7Q55 - chains E and J of the 16 polymer chains in the assembly; structure by electron microscopy, 5.70 A resolution (low resolution: residue-level contacts below are approximate; hydrogen-bond / salt-bridge calls are withheld).

# Chain E
Molecule: Glyceraldehyde-3-phosphate dehydrogenase B, chloroplastic
Organism: Spinacia oleracea
Notes: EC 1.2.1.13
UniProtKB: P12860 (G3PB_SPIOL); the construct lacks a stretch of the UniProt sequence and is renumbered around it, so the offset changes along the chain: -83 to 18 = UniProt 1-102; 19-34 = UniProt 105-120; 36-60 = UniProt 121-145; 61-122 = UniProt 147-208; 4 more segments
Sequence (451 residues; numbered -83 to 362 plus 7 insertion-coded residues; 2 numbers in that range are skipped by the numbering (no residue carries them; nothing is unmodelled there); the number before each row is that of its first residue; a row labelled like 18A-18B holds insertion residues (18A, then the next letters in order); numbers below 1 keep their minus sign (Met-83 is residue -83)):
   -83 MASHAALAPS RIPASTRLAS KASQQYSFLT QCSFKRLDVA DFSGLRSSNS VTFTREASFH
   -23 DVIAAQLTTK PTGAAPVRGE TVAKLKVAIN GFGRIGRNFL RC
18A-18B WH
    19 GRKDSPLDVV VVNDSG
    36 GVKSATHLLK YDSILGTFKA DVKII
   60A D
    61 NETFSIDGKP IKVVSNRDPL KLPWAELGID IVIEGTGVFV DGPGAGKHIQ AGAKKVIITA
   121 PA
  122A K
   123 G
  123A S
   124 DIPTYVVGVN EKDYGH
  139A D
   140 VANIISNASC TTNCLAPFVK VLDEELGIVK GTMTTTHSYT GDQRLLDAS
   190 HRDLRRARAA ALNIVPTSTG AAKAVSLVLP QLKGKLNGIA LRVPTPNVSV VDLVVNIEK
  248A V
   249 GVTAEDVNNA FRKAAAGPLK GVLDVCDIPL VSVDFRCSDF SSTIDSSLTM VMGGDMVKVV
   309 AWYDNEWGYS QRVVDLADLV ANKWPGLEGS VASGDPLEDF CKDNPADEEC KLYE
Unresolved in the structure: -83 to -1
Disulfide bonds: Cys349-Cys358
Ligand contacts:
  - NAD (nicotinamide-adenine-dinucleotide), molecule 1: Asn6, Gly7, Phe8, Gly9, Arg10, Ile11, Arg13, Asn31, Ser33, Asn76, Arg77, Gly95, Thr96, Gly97, Phe99, Thr119, Ala120, Cys149, Asp181, Asn313, Glu314, Tyr317
  - NAD, molecule 2: Ala354, Tyr361, Glu362
Swiss-Prot annotation at these positions:
  - active site: Cys149 (Nucleophile)
  - binding site (NADP(+)): Arg10, Ile11, Asp32, Arg77, Asn313
  - binding site (D-glyceraldehyde 3-phosphate): Ser148 to Thr150, Thr179, Arg195, Thr208, Gly209, Arg231
  - site: His176 (Activates thiol group during catalysis)
What the authors report for this chain:
  - binding site for NAD: Glu356
  - catalytic residues: Cys149 (citing earlier work)
  - self-association interface (contacts with another copy of this molecule): Ser215 to Lys222

# Chain J
Molecule: Glyceraldehyde-3-phosphate dehydrogenase A, chloroplastic
Organism: Spinacia oleracea
Notes: EC 1.2.1.13
UniProtKB: P19866 (G3PA_SPIOL); the construct lacks a stretch of the UniProt sequence and is renumbered around it, so the offset changes along the chain: -65 to 18 = UniProt 1-84; 19-34 = UniProt 87-102; 36-60 = UniProt 103-127; 61-122 = UniProt 129-190; 2 more segments
Sequence (402 residues; row label = number of the first residue in the row; note: 2 numbers in that range are skipped by the numbering (no residue carries them; nothing is unmodelled there); a row labelled like 18A-18B holds insertion residues (18A, then the next letters in order); numbers below 1 keep their minus sign (Met-65 is residue -65); X marks 1 residue of unknown identity (built as UNK)):
   -65 MASNMLSIAN PSLRVYNKGF SEFSGLHTSS LPFGRKGSDD LMAFVSFQTN AVGGKRSSQN
    -5 GVVEAKLKVA INGFGRIGRN FLRC
18A-18B WH
    19 GRKDSPLDVV VINDTG
    36 GVKQASHLLK YDSILGTFDA DVKTA
   60A G
    61 DSAISVDGKV IKVVSDRNPV NLPWGDMGID LVIEGTGVFV DRDGAGKHLQ AGAKKVLITA
   121 PG
  122A K
   123 GDIPTYVVGV NEEGYTHADT IISNASCTTN CLAPFVKVLD QKFGIIKGTM TTTHSYTGDQ
   183 RLLDAS
   190 HRDLRRARAA CLNIVPTSTG AAKAVALVLP NLKGKLNGIA LRVPTPNVSV VDLVVQVSKK
   250 TFAEEVNAAF RESADNELKG ILSVCDEPLV SIDFRCTDVS STIDSSLTMV MGDDMVKVIA
   310 WYDNEWGYSQ RVVDLADIVA NKWQX
Unresolved in the structure: -65 to -1
Differences from the reference sequence: insertion (334)
Ligand contacts: NAD (nicotinamide-adenine-dinucleotide): Asn6, Gly7, Phe8, Gly9, Arg10, Ile11, Arg13, Asn31, Asp32, Thr33, Asp76, Arg77, Gly95, Thr96, Gly97, Val98, Thr119, Ala120, Ser148, Cys149, Thr150, His176, Gly180, Arg231, Asn313, Glu314, Tyr317
Swiss-Prot annotation at these positions:
  - active site: Cys149 (Nucleophile)
  - binding site (NADP(+)): Arg10, Ile11, Asp32, Arg77, Asn313
  - binding site (D-glyceraldehyde 3-phosphate): Ser148 to Thr150, Thr179, Arg195, Thr208, Gly209, Arg231
  - site: His176 (Activates thiol group during catalysis)

# Chain E / chain J interface
Contacting residue pairs (8; chain E residue first):
  Ser341(E) - Asp61(J)
  Pro344(E) - Thr33(J)
  Pro344(E) - Gly36(J)
  Pro344(E) - Gln39(J)
  Pro344(E) - Ser75(J)
  Leu345(E) - Thr33(J)
  Phe348(E) - Arg77(J)
  Glu357(E) - Gln39(J)
Also at the interface, not in a pair above, chain E (7 interface residues in all): Gly342, Glu356
Also at the interface, not in a pair above, chain J (8 interface residues in all): Gly34, Lys38

# In short
7 residues of chain E and 8 residues of chain J are in contact. Chain E binds NAD. Bound to chain J: NAD. The
paper reports the catalytic residue Cys149(E); a binding site for NAD at Glu356(E).
Here chain E is Glyceraldehyde-3-phosphate dehydrogenase B, chloroplastic and chain J is
Glyceraldehyde-3-phosphate dehydrogenase A, chloroplastic, both from Spinacia oleracea. Entry 7Q55 (Single
Particle Cryo-EM structure of photosynthetic A8B8 glyceraldehyde-3-phosphate dehydrogenase hexadecamer (major
conformer) from Spinacia oleracia) was determined by electron microscopy (same publication as 7Q53, 7Q54, 7Q56
and 7Q57).
